Entry 8JNF (electron microscopy, 6.91 A resolution (low resolution: residue-level contacts below are approximate; hydrogen-bond / salt-bridge calls are withheld)); this record covers chains G and J of the 16 polymer chains in the assembly.

[Chain G]
Molecule: Histone H2A type 1-B/E
Organism: Homo sapiens
UniProtKB: P04908 (H2A1B_HUMAN); residues 0-129 here correspond to UniProt positions 1-130 (UniProt number = residue number + 1)
Amino-acid sequence (133 residues; each row starts with the number of its first residue; numbers below 1 keep their minus sign (Gly-3 is residue -3)):
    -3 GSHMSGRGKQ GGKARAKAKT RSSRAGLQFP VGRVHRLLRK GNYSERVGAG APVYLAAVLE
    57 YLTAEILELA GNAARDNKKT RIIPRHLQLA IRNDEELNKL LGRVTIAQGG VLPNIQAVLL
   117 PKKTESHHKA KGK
Disordered / not traced: -3 to 14, 119-129
Sequence notes: expression tag (-3 to -1)
Swiss-Prot annotation at these positions:
  - modified residue: Ser1 (N-acetylserine), Arg3 (Citrulline), Lys5 (N6-(2-hydroxyisobutyryl)lysine), Lys9 (N6-(2-hydroxyisobutyryl)lysine), Lys13 (N6-(beta-hydroxybutyryl)lysine), Lys36 (N6-(2-hydroxyisobutyryl)lysine), Lys74 (N6-(2-hydroxyisobutyryl)lysine), Lys75 (N6-(2-hydroxyisobutyryl)lysine), Lys95 (N6-(2-hydroxyisobutyryl)lysine), Gln104 (N5-methylglutamine), Lys118 (N6-(2-hydroxyisobutyryl)lysine), Lys119 (N6-crotonyllysine), Thr120 (Phosphothreonine), Lys125 (N6-crotonyllysine)
  - cross-link (Glycyl lysine isopeptide (Lys-Gly)): Lys13 (interchain with G-Cter in ubiquitin), Lys15 (interchain with G-Cter in ubiquitin), Lys119 (interchain with G-Cter in ubiquitin)

[Chain J]
Molecule: 153-nt DNA strand
Organism: synthetic construct
Sequence (153 nucleotides; numbered -29 to 123; the number before each row is that of its first residue; numbers below 1 keep their minus sign (DT-29 is residue -29)):
   -29 TGGCCGTTTT CGTTGTTTTT TTCTGTCTCG TGCCTGGTGT CTTGGGTGTA ATCCCCTTGG
    31 CGGTTAAAAC GCGGGGGACA GCGCGTACGT GCGTTTAAGC GGTGCTAGAG CTGTCTACGA
    91 CCAATTGAGC GGCCTCGGCA CCGGGATTCT GAT
Disordered / not traced: -29 to 0

[How chain G and chain J interact]
Residue-residue contacts - 17 pairs, chain G then chain J:
  Thr16(G) with DA98(J)
  Arg29(G) with DG99(J); DC100(J)
  Glu41(G) with DA90(J)
  Arg42(G) with DG89(J); DA90(J)
  Val43(G) with DG89(J); DA90(J)
  Gly44(G) with DG89(J)
  Ala45(G) with DG89(J)
  Lys74(G) with DC109(J)
  Lys75(G) with DC109(J); DA110(J)
  Thr76(G) with DG108(J); DC109(J)
  Arg77(G) with DG108(J); DC109(J)
Interface residues without a listed pair, chain G (13 interface residues in all): Pro26, Arg35
Interface residues without a listed pair, chain J (9 interface residues in all): DC88

[In short]
The interface between chain G and chain J involves 13 residues on one side and 9 on the other.
Chain G is Histone H2A type 1-B/E (Homo sapiens) and chain J is a 153-nt DNA strand (synthetic construct); the
structure, The cryo-EM structure of the RAD51 filament bound to the nucleosome, was determined by electron
microscopy together with 8JND, 8JNE, 8XBT, 8XBU and 8XBW from the same study.
